Entry 6ECS (X-ray diffraction, 2.90 A resolution); this record covers chains A and B.

== Chain A (and B) ==
Protein: External core antigen
Organism: Woodchuck hepatitis B virus
Notes: chain B of this document is another copy of the same molecule, construct and numbering; everything in this record applies to it too
UniProt: P0C6J2 (HBEAG_WHV1); residues 1-149 here correspond to UniProt positions 31-179 (UniProt number = residue number + 30)
Chain sequence (149 residues; numbered 1 to 149; the number before each row is that of its first residue):
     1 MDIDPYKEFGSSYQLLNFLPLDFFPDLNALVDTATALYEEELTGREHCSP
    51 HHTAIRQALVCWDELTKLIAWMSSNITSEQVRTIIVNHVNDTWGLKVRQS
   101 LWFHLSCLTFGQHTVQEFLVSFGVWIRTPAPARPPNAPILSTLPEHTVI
Disordered / not traced: 145-149 (chain B: 142-149)
Differences from the reference sequence: engineered mutation A132 (Tyr162 in P0C6J2)
What the authors report for this chain:
  - conformationally variable residues (domain motion, helix shift, loop rearrangement): V60 to S100, F110 to L140, Q112 to S141
  - conformationally variable residues (helix shift): G111 to T128 (proposed by the authors, not directly observed)

== Interface between chain A and chain B ==
Contacting residue pairs - 64 pairs, chain A then chain B:
  M1(A) - T35(B)
  M1(A) - E39(B)
  M1(A) - L42(B)  hydrophobic
  M1(A) - T43(B)
  D2(A) - T43(B)
  I3(A) - T43(B)
  I3(A) - R56(B)
  P5(A) - Q57(B)
  P5(A) - V60(B)
  K7(A) - T43(B)  hydrogen bond (side chain-backbone)
  K7(A) - G44(B)
  K7(A) - R45(B)
  E8(A) - R45(B)
  E8(A) - H47(B)  salt bridge
  E8(A) - T53(B)  hydrogen bond
  E8(A) - R56(B)  salt bridge
  F9(A) - H47(B)
  T35(A) - M1(B)
  E39(A) - M1(B)
  T43(A) - D2(B)
  T43(A) - K7(B)  hydrogen bond (backbone-side chain)
  G44(A) - K7(B)
  R45(A) - K7(B)
  R45(A) - E8(B)
  H47(A) - E8(B)  salt bridge
  H47(A) - F9(B)
  H47(A) - P50(B)
  P50(A) - H47(B)
  T53(A) - E8(B)  hydrogen bond
  T53(A) - T53(B)
  R56(A) - I3(B)
  R56(A) - E8(B)  salt bridge
  Q57(A) - P5(B)
  Q57(A) - A54(B)
  Q57(A) - Q57(B)
  L59(A) - M1(B)  hydrophobic
  L59(A) - I3(B)  hydrophobic
  V60(A) - P5(B)
  V60(A) - Y13(B)
  C61(A) - C61(B)  disulfide
  C61(A) - W93(B)
  E64(A) - W93(B)
  E64(A) - K96(B)  salt bridge
  L65(A) - L68(B)  hydrophobic
  L65(A) - W93(B)
  L68(A) - L65(B)  hydrophobic
  L68(A) - H88(B)
  L68(A) - V89(B)  hydrophobic
  L68(A) - W93(B)  hydrophobic
  W71(A) - H88(B)  hydrogen bond
  M72(A) - M72(B)  hydrophobic
  M72(A) - I85(B)  hydrophobic
  I76(A) - V81(B)  hydrophobic
  V81(A) - I76(B)  hydrophobic
  I84(A) - W71(B)
  I84(A) - I76(B)  hydrophobic
  I85(A) - M72(B)  hydrophobic
  H88(A) - L68(B)
  H88(A) - W71(B)
  W93(A) - E64(B)
  W93(A) - L65(B)
  W93(A) - L68(B)  hydrophobic
  W93(A) - W93(B)  hydrophobic
  K96(A) - E64(B)
Also at the interface, not in a pair above, chain A (38 interface residues in all): A34, L42, E46, A54, K67, V89
Also at the interface, not in a pair above, chain B (41 interface residues in all): G10, A34, Y38, E46, A58, L59, I84
Inter-chain disulfides: C61(A)-C61(B)

== Summary ==
The interface between chain A and chain B involves 38 residues on one side and 41 on the other; the contacts
include 1 disulfide bond, 5 hydrogen bonds and 5 salt bridges. Polar contacts include E8(A)-H47(B),
E8(A)-R56(B) and E64(A)-K96(B). The paper reports conformational variability at V60(A), F110(A) and Q112(A)
among others.
Chain A and chain B are both External core antigen (Woodchuck hepatitis B virus); the structure, Crystal
structure of WHV core protein mutant Y132A dimer, was determined by X-ray diffraction together with 6EDJ from
the same study.
